Entry 4LQF (X-ray diffraction, 2.30 A resolution); this record covers chains A and L of the 3 polymer chains in the assembly.

== Chain A ==
Name: A33R
Source organism: Vaccinia virus
Notes: fragment: ectodomain
UniProtKB: Q71TT1 (Q71TT1_9POXV); numbering as in UniProt (aligned over 89-185)
Amino-acid sequence (97 residues; each row starts with the number of its first residue):
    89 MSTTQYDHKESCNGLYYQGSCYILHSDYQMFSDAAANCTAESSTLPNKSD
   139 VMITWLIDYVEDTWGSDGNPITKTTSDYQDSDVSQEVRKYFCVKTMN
Not modelled in the structure: 89-98, 161-168, 185
Cystine bridges: C100-C109, C126-C180
Construct notes: engineered mutation M89 (Ser in Q71TT1), M118 (Leu in Q71TT1), A123 (Lys in Q71TT1), M140 (Leu in Q71TT1)
Bound ions: Zn2+: H113, E129

== Chain L ==
Name: Murine IgG2b A2C7 Light chain Fab domain
Source organism: Mus musculus
Notes: antibody fragment or engineered binder
Amino-acid sequence (219 residues; numbered 1 to 219; the number before each row is that of its first residue):
     1 DVVMTQTPLSLPVSLGDQASISCRSSQSLIHTNGNTYLHWYLQKPGQSPK
    51 LLIYKVSNRFSGVPDRFSGSGSGTDFTLKISRVEAEDLGVYFCSQSTHIP
   101 PWTFGGGTKLEIKRADAAPTVSIFPTISEQLTSGGASVVCFLNNFYPKDI
   151 NVKWKIDGSERQNGVLNSWTDQDSKDSTYSMSSTLTLTKDEYERHNSYTC
   201 EATHKTSTSPIVKSFNRNE
Cystine bridges: C23-C93, C140-C200
Bound ions: Zn2+ site 1 near H98 (its only coordinating residue here); Zn2+ site 2 near D173 (its only coordinating residue here); Zn2+ site 3: E191, H195

== How chain A and chain L interact ==
Contacting residue pairs (16):
  M118(A) - I99(L)  hydrophobic
  M118(A) - W102(L)  hydrophobic
  F119(A) - H31(L)
  F119(A) - T32(L)
  D155(A) - T32(L)
  D155(A) - N33(L)  hydrogen bond (backbone-backbone)
  G156(A) - T32(L)
  N157(A) - N33(L)
  D170(A) - Y37(L)  hydrogen bond
  D170(A) - K55(L)  salt bridge
  S172(A) - H31(L)
  S172(A) - N33(L)
  S172(A) - Y37(L)  hydrogen bond
  Q173(A) - S96(L)  hydrogen bond (side chain-backbone)
  Q173(A) - I99(L)
  Q173(A) - W102(L)  hydrogen bond
Other interface residues (no listed pair), chain A (10 interface residues in all): S120, D121
Other interface residues (no listed pair), chain L (10 interface residues in all): T97, P100
Interface features reported in the paper:
  - residue pairs: D170(A)-K55(L) (salt bridge)
  - epitope / paratope residues, chain A: F119(A), D155(A), G156(A), D170(A), S172(A), Q173(A)
  - epitope / paratope residues, chain L: K55(L)

== Summary ==
The chain A/chain L interface involves 10 residues from each chain; the contacts include 5 hydrogen bonds and
1 salt bridge. Polar pairs include D170(A)-K55(L), D170(A)-Y37(L) and S172(A)-Y37(L). The authors report a
salt bridge between D170(A) and K55(L). H113(A) and E129(A) coordinate Zn2+. From the paper: epitope/paratope
residues F119(A), D155(A) and K55(L) among others.
Chain A is A33R (Vaccinia virus) and chain L is Murine IgG2b A2C7 Light chain Fab domain (Mus musculus); the
structure, Structure of murine IgG2b A2C7-Fab in complex with vaccinia antigen A33R at the resolution of 2.3
..., was determined by X-ray diffraction, deposited together with 4LU5.
